PDB entry 1U0E | X-ray diffraction, 1.60 A resolution | chains A and B

Chain A (and B):
Molecule: Glucose-6-phosphate isomerase
From: Mus musculus
Notes: EC 5.3.1.9; chain B of this document is another copy of the same molecule, construct and numbering; everything in this record applies to it too
UniProt: P06745 (G6PI_MOUSE); residues 0-557 here = UniProt positions 0-557
Chain sequence (564 residues; row label = number of the first residue in the row; numbering starts at 0):
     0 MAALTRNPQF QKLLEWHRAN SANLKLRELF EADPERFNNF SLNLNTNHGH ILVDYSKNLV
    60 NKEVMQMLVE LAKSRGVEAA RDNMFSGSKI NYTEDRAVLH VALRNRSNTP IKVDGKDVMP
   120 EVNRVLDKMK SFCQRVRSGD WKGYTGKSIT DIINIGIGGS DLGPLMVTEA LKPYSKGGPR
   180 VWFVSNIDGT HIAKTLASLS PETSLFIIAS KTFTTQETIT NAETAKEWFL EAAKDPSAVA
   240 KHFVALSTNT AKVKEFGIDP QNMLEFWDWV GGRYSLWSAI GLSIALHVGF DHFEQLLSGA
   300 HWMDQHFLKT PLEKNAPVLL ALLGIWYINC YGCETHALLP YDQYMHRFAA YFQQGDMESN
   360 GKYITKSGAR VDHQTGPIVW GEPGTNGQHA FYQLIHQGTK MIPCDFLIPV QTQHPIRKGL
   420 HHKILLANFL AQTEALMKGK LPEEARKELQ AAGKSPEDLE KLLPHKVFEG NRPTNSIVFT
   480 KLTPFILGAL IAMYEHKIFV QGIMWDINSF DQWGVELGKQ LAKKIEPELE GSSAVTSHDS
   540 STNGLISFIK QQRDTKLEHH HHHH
Disordered / not traced: 0, 557-563
Sequence notes: expression tag (558-563)

How chain A and chain B interact:
Pairs across the interface - 334 pairs, chain A then chain B:
  F29(A) - D538(B)
  F29(A) - S539(B)
  F29(A) - S540(B)
  P33(A) - S539(B)
  R35(A) - S539(B)
  F36(A) - S539(B)  hydrogen bond (backbone-side chain)
  F36(A) - S540(B)
  F36(A) - G543(B)
  N42(A) - F547(B)
  H47(A) - L556(B)
  H49(A) - F547(B)
  H49(A) - Q551(B)
  L51(A) - L544(B)  hydrophobic
  L51(A) - F547(B)  hydrophobic
  D53(A) - S540(B)  hydrogen bond
  D53(A) - L544(B)
  S55(A) - S540(B)  hydrogen bond
  K56(A) - S540(B)  hydrogen bond
  K56(A) - T541(B)
  K56(A) - L544(B)
  T92(A) - L461(B)
  T92(A) - H464(B)
  I156(A) - T384(B)
  I156(A) - N385(B)
  I156(A) - H388(B)
  G157(A) - H388(B)
  S184(A) - N385(B)  hydrogen bond
  N185(A) - Q342(B)  hydrogen bond
  N185(A) - G383(B)  hydrogen bond (side chain-backbone)
  N185(A) - T384(B)  hydrogen bond (side chain-backbone)
  N185(A) - N385(B)  hydrogen bond
  N185(A) - L424(B)
  I186(A) - T384(B)
  I186(A) - H420(B)  hydrogen bond (backbone-side chain)
  I186(A) - I423(B)  hydrophobic
  I186(A) - L424(B)  hydrophobic
  D187(A) - D341(B)
  D187(A) - Q342(B)  hydrogen bond (side chain-backbone)
  D187(A) - L424(B)
  G188(A) - I415(B)
  G188(A) - H420(B)
  T189(A) - Y343(B)
  T189(A) - H413(B)
  H190(A) - Q342(B)
  I191(A) - I415(B)  hydrophobic
  I191(A) - H420(B)
  A192(A) - H413(B)
  K193(A) - Y343(B)
  T214(A) - H388(B)
  Q215(A) - I423(B)
  Q215(A) - N427(B)
  E216(A) - T384(B)  hydrogen bond
  E216(A) - H388(B)  salt bridge
  T219(A) - R416(B)
  T219(A) - H420(B)
  T219(A) - I423(B)
  N220(A) - H420(B)
  E222(A) - R416(B)
  T223(A) - R416(B)  hydrogen bond
  T223(A) - H420(B)  hydrogen bond
  E226(A) - R416(B)
  G331(A) - E333(B)
  C332(A) - E333(B)
  E333(A) - G331(B)
  E333(A) - C332(B)
  E333(A) - E333(B)  hydrogen bond (backbone-side chain)
  E333(A) - T334(B)
  E333(A) - K399(B)
  T334(A) - E333(B)
  T334(A) - T334(B)
  T334(A) - I377(B)
  D341(A) - D187(B)
  Q342(A) - N185(B)  hydrogen bond
  Q342(A) - D187(B)  hydrogen bond (backbone-side chain)
  Q342(A) - H190(B)
  Y343(A) - T189(B)
  Y343(A) - K193(B)
  R346(A) - R346(B)
  R346(A) - E381(B)  salt bridge
  A349(A) - E381(B)
  Q352(A) - W379(B)
  Q352(A) - E381(B)
  Q352(A) - A389(B)
  Q352(A) - F390(B)
  Q353(A) - H388(B)  hydrogen bond (side chain-backbone)
  Q353(A) - A389(B)
  M356(A) - W379(B)  hydrophobic
  M356(A) - F390(B)  hydrophobic
  M356(A) - L393(B)
  E357(A) - H388(B)
  E357(A) - A389(B)
  E357(A) - Q392(B)
  G360(A) - Q392(B)  hydrogen bond (backbone-side chain)
  G360(A) - L393(B)
  G360(A) - Q396(B)
  G360(A) - G397(B)
  K361(A) - Q392(B)
  K361(A) - Q396(B)
  K361(A) - G397(B)
  K361(A) - T398(B)
  Y362(A) - Q396(B)  hydrogen bond (backbone-backbone)
  Y362(A) - P463(B)
  Y362(A) - V466(B)  hydrogen bond (side chain-backbone)
  Y362(A) - E468(B)
  I363(A) - P463(B)
  I363(A) - H464(B)
  T364(A) - H464(B)
  R369(A) - E468(B)  salt bridge
  V370(A) - T398(B)
  H372(A) - T398(B)
  Q373(A) - T398(B)  hydrogen bond
  Q373(A) - K399(B)  hydrogen bond
  T374(A) - T398(B)  hydrogen bond (backbone-side chain)
  T374(A) - K399(B)  hydrogen bond (backbone-side chain)
  G375(A) - L393(B)
  G375(A) - K399(B)  hydrogen bond (backbone-side chain)
  P376(A) - L393(B)
  I377(A) - T334(B)
  I377(A) - W379(B)
  I377(A) - K399(B)
  I377(A) - I401(B)  hydrophobic
  W379(A) - Q352(B)
  W379(A) - M356(B)  hydrophobic
  W379(A) - I377(B)
  E381(A) - R346(B)  salt bridge
  E381(A) - A349(B)
  E381(A) - Q352(B)
  G383(A) - N185(B)  hydrogen bond (backbone-side chain)
  T384(A) - N185(B)  hydrogen bond (backbone-side chain)
  T384(A) - I186(B)  hydrogen bond (side chain-backbone)
  N385(A) - S184(B)  hydrogen bond
  N385(A) - N185(B)  hydrogen bond (side chain-backbone)
  H388(A) - I156(B)
  H388(A) - G157(B)
  H388(A) - E216(B)  salt bridge
  H388(A) - Q353(B)  hydrogen bond (backbone-side chain)
  H388(A) - E357(B)
  A389(A) - Q353(B)
  A389(A) - E357(B)
  F390(A) - Q352(B)
  F390(A) - M356(B)  hydrophobic
  Q392(A) - E357(B)
  Q392(A) - G360(B)  hydrogen bond (side chain-backbone)
  Q392(A) - K361(B)
  Q392(A) - Q511(B)
  Q392(A) - W512(B)
  Q392(A) - G513(B)  hydrogen bond (side chain-backbone)
  Q392(A) - V514(B)
  L393(A) - M356(B)
  L393(A) - G360(B)
  L393(A) - G375(B)
  L393(A) - P376(B)
  H395(A) - G513(B)
  Q396(A) - G360(B)
  Q396(A) - K361(B)
  Q396(A) - Y362(B)  hydrogen bond (backbone-backbone)
  Q396(A) - W512(B)
  Q396(A) - G513(B)  hydrogen bond (side chain-backbone)
  G397(A) - G360(B)
  G397(A) - K361(B)
  T398(A) - K361(B)
  T398(A) - V370(B)
  T398(A) - H372(B)
  T398(A) - Q373(B)  hydrogen bond
  T398(A) - T374(B)  hydrogen bond (side chain-backbone)
  K399(A) - E333(B)
  K399(A) - Q373(B)  hydrogen bond
  K399(A) - T374(B)  hydrogen bond (side chain-backbone)
  K399(A) - G375(B)  hydrogen bond (side chain-backbone)
  K399(A) - P376(B)
  I401(A) - I377(B)  hydrophobic
  V409(A) - F547(B)  hydrophobic
  V409(A) - I548(B)
  V409(A) - Q551(B)
  V409(A) - R552(B)
  Q410(A) - Q551(B)  hydrogen bond (side chain-backbone)
  Q410(A) - R552(B)
  Q410(A) - T554(B)  hydrogen bond (side chain-backbone)
  H413(A) - T189(B)
  H413(A) - A192(B)
  I415(A) - G188(B)
  I415(A) - I191(B)  hydrophobic
  I415(A) - T223(B)
  R416(A) - T219(B)
  R416(A) - T223(B)  hydrogen bond
  R416(A) - E226(B)  salt bridge
  H420(A) - I186(B)  hydrogen bond (side chain-backbone)
  H420(A) - G188(B)
  H420(A) - I191(B)
  H420(A) - T219(B)
  H420(A) - N220(B)
  H420(A) - T223(B)  hydrogen bond
  K422(A) - E525(B)
  K422(A) - L528(B)
  I423(A) - I186(B)  hydrophobic
  I423(A) - Q215(B)
  I423(A) - T219(B)
  I423(A) - E525(B)
  L424(A) - N185(B)
  L424(A) - I186(B)  hydrophobic
  L424(A) - D187(B)
  L425(A) - L528(B)  hydrophobic
  L425(A) - I548(B)  hydrophobic
  A426(A) - A521(B)
  A426(A) - I524(B)  hydrophobic
  A426(A) - E525(B)
  A426(A) - L528(B)
  N427(A) - A521(B)
  L429(A) - I524(B)  hydrophobic
  L429(A) - L528(B)  hydrophobic
  L429(A) - L544(B)  hydrophobic
  L429(A) - I545(B)  hydrophobic
  L429(A) - I548(B)  hydrophobic
  A430(A) - G517(B)
  A430(A) - L520(B)
  A430(A) - A521(B)
  A430(A) - I524(B)
  Q431(A) - G517(B)
  E433(A) - L520(B)
  E433(A) - I524(B)
  E433(A) - H537(B)  salt bridge
  E433(A) - D538(B)
  E433(A) - T541(B)
  A434(A) - L516(B)
  A434(A) - L520(B)
  M436(A) - D538(B)
  G438(A) - L516(B)
  K439(A) - L516(B)
  K439(A) - Q519(B)  hydrogen bond
  E447(A) - Q519(B)  hydrogen bond
  K460(A) - Y91(B)
  K460(A) - T92(B)  hydrogen bond (side chain-backbone)
  L461(A) - W512(B)  hydrophobic
  P463(A) - Y362(B)
  P463(A) - I363(B)
  P463(A) - G367(B)
  H464(A) - T92(B)
  H464(A) - I363(B)
  H464(A) - T364(B)
  H464(A) - W512(B)
  K465(A) - W512(B)
  K465(A) - E515(B)  salt bridge
  V466(A) - Y362(B)  hydrogen bond (backbone-side chain)
  F467(A) - W512(B)
  F467(A) - G513(B)
  F467(A) - L516(B)
  E468(A) - Y362(B)
  E468(A) - R369(B)  salt bridge
  S475(A) - L544(B)
  V477(A) - L544(B)  hydrophobic
  V477(A) - F547(B)
  T479(A) - Q551(B)  hydrogen bond
  T479(A) - L556(B)
  K480(A) - L556(B)
  Q511(A) - Q392(B)
  W512(A) - Q392(B)
  W512(A) - Q396(B)
  W512(A) - H464(B)
  W512(A) - K465(B)
  W512(A) - F467(B)
  G513(A) - Q392(B)  hydrogen bond (backbone-side chain)
  G513(A) - H395(B)
  G513(A) - Q396(B)  hydrogen bond (backbone-side chain)
  G513(A) - F467(B)
  V514(A) - Q387(B)
  V514(A) - Q392(B)
  L516(A) - A434(B)
  L516(A) - G438(B)
  L516(A) - K439(B)
  L516(A) - F467(B)
  G517(A) - A430(B)
  G517(A) - Q431(B)
  Q519(A) - K439(B)  hydrogen bond
  Q519(A) - E447(B)  hydrogen bond
  L520(A) - A430(B)
  L520(A) - E433(B)
  L520(A) - A434(B)  hydrophobic
  A521(A) - A426(B)
  A521(A) - N427(B)
  A521(A) - A430(B)
  I524(A) - A426(B)  hydrophobic
  I524(A) - L429(B)  hydrophobic
  I524(A) - A430(B)
  I524(A) - E433(B)
  E525(A) - K422(B)
  E525(A) - A426(B)
  L528(A) - K422(B)
  L528(A) - L425(B)  hydrophobic
  L528(A) - A426(B)
  E529(A) - K422(B)  salt bridge
  H537(A) - E433(B)  salt bridge
  D538(A) - F29(B)
  D538(A) - E433(B)
  D538(A) - M436(B)
  S539(A) - F29(B)
  S539(A) - P33(B)
  S539(A) - R35(B)
  S539(A) - F36(B)  hydrogen bond (side chain-backbone)
  S540(A) - F29(B)
  S540(A) - F36(B)
  S540(A) - D53(B)  hydrogen bond
  S540(A) - S55(B)  hydrogen bond
  S540(A) - K56(B)  hydrogen bond
  T541(A) - K56(B)
  T541(A) - E433(B)
  G543(A) - F36(B)
  L544(A) - L51(B)  hydrophobic
  L544(A) - D53(B)
  L544(A) - K56(B)
  L544(A) - L429(B)  hydrophobic
  L544(A) - S475(B)
  L544(A) - V477(B)  hydrophobic
  I545(A) - L429(B)  hydrophobic
  F547(A) - N42(B)
  F547(A) - H49(B)
  F547(A) - L51(B)  hydrophobic
  F547(A) - V409(B)  hydrophobic
  F547(A) - V477(B)
  I548(A) - V409(B)
  I548(A) - L425(B)  hydrophobic
  I548(A) - L429(B)  hydrophobic
  Q551(A) - H49(B)
  Q551(A) - V409(B)
  Q551(A) - Q410(B)  hydrogen bond (backbone-side chain)
  Q551(A) - T479(B)  hydrogen bond
  R552(A) - V409(B)
  R552(A) - Q410(B)  hydrogen bond (backbone-side chain)
  T554(A) - Q410(B)  hydrogen bond (backbone-side chain)
  T554(A) - T479(B)
  L556(A) - H47(B)
  L556(A) - G48(B)
  L556(A) - T479(B)
  L556(A) - K480(B)
  L556(A) - T482(B)
Also at the interface, not in a pair above, chain A (152 interface residues in all): D32, G48, Y91, G158, D160, L161, Y340, G367, Q387, M400, T411, L419, F478, T482, D510, E515, K518, D553
Also at the interface, not in a pair above, chain B (149 interface residues in all): L161, K171, E222, I327, Y340, P382, M400, T411, L419, F478, D510, E529, D553

In short:
152 residues of chain A face 149 of chain B across their interface, with 63 hydrogen bonds and 11 salt
bridges. Polar pairs include E216(A)-H388(B), R346(A)-E381(B) and R369(A)-E468(B).
Chain A and chain B are both Glucose-6-phosphate isomerase (Mus musculus); the structure, Crystal structure of
mouse phosphoglucose isomerase, was determined by X-ray diffraction (same publication as 1U0F and 1U0G).
